Entry 6MFN (X-ray diffraction, 2.50 A resolution); this record covers chains A and C of the 3 polymer chains in the assembly.

# Chain A
Protein: Protein argonaute-2
From: Homo sapiens
Notes: EC 3.1.26.-
UniProtKB: Q9UKV8 (AGO2_HUMAN); residues 1-859 here = UniProt positions 1-859
Chain sequence (859 residues; each row starts with the number of its first residue):
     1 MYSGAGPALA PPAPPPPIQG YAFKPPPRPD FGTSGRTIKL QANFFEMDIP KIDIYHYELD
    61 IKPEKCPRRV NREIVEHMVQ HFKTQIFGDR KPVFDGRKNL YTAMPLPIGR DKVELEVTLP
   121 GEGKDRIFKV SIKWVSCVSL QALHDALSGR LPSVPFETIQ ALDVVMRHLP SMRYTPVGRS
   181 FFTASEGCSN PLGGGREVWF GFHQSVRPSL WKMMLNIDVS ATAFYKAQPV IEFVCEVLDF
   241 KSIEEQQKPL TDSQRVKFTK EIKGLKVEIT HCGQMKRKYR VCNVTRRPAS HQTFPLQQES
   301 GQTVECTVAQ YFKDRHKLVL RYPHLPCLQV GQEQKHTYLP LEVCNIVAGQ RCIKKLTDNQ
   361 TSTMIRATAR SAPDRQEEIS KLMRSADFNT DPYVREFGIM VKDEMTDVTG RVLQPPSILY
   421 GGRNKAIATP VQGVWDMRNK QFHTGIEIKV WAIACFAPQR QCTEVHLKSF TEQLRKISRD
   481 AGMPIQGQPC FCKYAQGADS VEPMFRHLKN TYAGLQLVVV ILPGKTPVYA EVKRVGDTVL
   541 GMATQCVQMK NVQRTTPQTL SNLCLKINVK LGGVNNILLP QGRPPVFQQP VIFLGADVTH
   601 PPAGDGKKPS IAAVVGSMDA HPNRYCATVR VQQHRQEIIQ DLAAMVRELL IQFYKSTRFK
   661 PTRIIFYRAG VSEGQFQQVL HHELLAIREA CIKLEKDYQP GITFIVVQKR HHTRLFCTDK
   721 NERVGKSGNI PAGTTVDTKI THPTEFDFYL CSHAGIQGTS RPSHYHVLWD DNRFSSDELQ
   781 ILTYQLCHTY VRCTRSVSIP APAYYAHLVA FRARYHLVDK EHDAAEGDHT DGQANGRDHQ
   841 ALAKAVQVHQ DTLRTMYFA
Disordered / not traced: 1-21, 121-126, 187-189, 273-275, 603-607, 820-837
Sequence notes: engineered mutation Asp387 (Ser in Q9UKV8), Ala669 (Asp in Q9UKV8), Ala824 (Ser in Q9UKV8), Asp828 (Ser in Q9UKV8), Asp831 (Ser in Q9UKV8), Ala834 (Ser in Q9UKV8)
Ligand contacts: phenol (IPH): Phe587, Gln589, Pro590, Val591, Asp619, Ala620, Phe653, Thr657, Phe659
Swiss-Prot annotation at these positions:
  - region: Tyr311 to His316 (Interaction with guide RNA), Phe587 to Pro590 (Interaction with GW182 family members), Leu650 to Lys660 (Interaction with GW182 family members), Lys709, Arg710 (Interaction with guide RNA), His753 to Arg761 (Interaction with guide RNA), Tyr790 to Arg812 (Interaction with guide RNA)
  - binding site (a divalent metal cation): Asp597, His807
  - modified residue: Tyr2 (3'-nitrotyrosine), Pro700 (4-hydroxyproline)
  - natural variant: Leu192 (L192P: In LESKRES), Gly201 (G201C: In LESKRES; G201V: In LESKRES), His203 (H203Q: In LESKRES), Thr357 (T357M: In LESKRES), Met364 (M364T: In LESKRES), Ala367 (A367P: In LESKRES), Gly573 (G573S: In LESKRES), Gly733 (G733R: In LESKRES), Cys751 (C751Y: In LESKRES), Ser760 (S760R: In LESKRES)
  - mutagenesis: Leu140 (L140W: No effect), Phe470 (F470V: No effect on miRNA-binding or target mRNA cleavage. Abrogates binding to the 7-methylguanosine cap of mRNA and prevents inhibition of translation. Abolishes interaction with TNRC6C ...), Phe505 (F505V: No effect on miRNA-binding or target mRNA cleavage. Abrogates binding to the 7-methylguanosine cap of mRNA and prevents inhibition of translation and abolishes interaction with TNRC6C ...), Lys533 (K533A: Impairs RNA cleavage), Gln545 (Q545A: Impairs RNA cleavage), Lys570 (K570A: Impairs RNA cleavage), Asp597 (D597A: Abrogates RNA cleavage but does not affect binding to siRNA or translational repression), Gln633 (Q633A: No effect; Q633R: Abrogates RNA cleavage. Binds siRNA), His634 (H634P/A: Abrogates RNA cleavage. Binds siRNA), Glu673 (E673A: Impairs RNA cleavage; E673G: No effect on RNA cleavage), Phe676 (F676A/I/M/R/Y: Impairs RNA cleavage; F676V: Abrogates RNA cleavage), His682 (H682Y: No effect), 5 further mutagenesis entries in UniProt
From the paper describing this entry:
  - conformationally variable residues (loop rearrangement): Gly349 to Thr357

# Chain C
Molecule: 21-nt RNA strand
Sequence (21 nucleotides; row label = number of the first residue in the row):
     1 UUCACAGUGG CUAAGUUCCG C
Disordered / not traced: 10-21

# Interface between chain A and chain C
Pairs across the interface - 49 pairs, chain A then chain C:
  Ser220(A) - U8(C)  phosphate contact
  Thr368(A) - G7(C)  hydrogen bond to the phosphate
  Leu522(A) - U1(C)  base contact
  Gly524(A) - U1(C)  hydrogen bond to the base
  Lys525(A) - U1(C)  base contact
  Thr526(A) - U1(C)  hydrogen bond to the base
  Tyr529(A) - U1(C)  stacking on the base
  Lys533(A) - U1(C)  salt bridge to the phosphate
  Thr544(A) - U1(C)  phosphate contact
  Gln545(A) - U1(C)  hydrogen bond to the phosphate
  Cys546(A) - U1(C)  hydrogen bond to the phosphate
  Cys546(A) - U2(C)  sugar contact
  Val547(A) - U1(C)  phosphate contact
  Val547(A) - U2(C)  phosphate contact
  Gln548(A) - U1(C)  hydrogen bond to the phosphate
  Gln548(A) - U2(C)  hydrogen bond to the phosphate
  Asn551(A) - U2(C)  hydrogen bond to the phosphate
  Thr559(A) - U2(C)  base contact
  Asn562(A) - U2(C)  hydrogen bond to the base
  Leu563(A) - U2(C)  hydrogen bond to the sugar
  Lys566(A) - U1(C)  salt bridge to the phosphate
  Lys566(A) - U2(C)  phosphate contact
  Lys566(A) - C3(C)  phosphate contact
  Lys570(A) - U1(C)  salt bridge to the phosphate
  Arg714(A) - G7(C)  salt bridge to the phosphate
  His753(A) - C5(C)  hydrogen bond to the phosphate
  His753(A) - A6(C)  salt bridge to the phosphate
  Ile756(A) - A4(C)  base contact
  Ile756(A) - C5(C)  hydrogen bond to the sugar
  Gln757(A) - C5(C)  hydrogen bond to the base
  Gln757(A) - A6(C)  sugar contact
  Thr759(A) - A6(C)  phosphate contact
  Thr759(A) - G7(C)  phosphate contact
  Ser760(A) - A6(C)  phosphate contact
  Arg761(A) - A6(C)  hydrogen bond to the phosphate
  Arg761(A) - G7(C)  salt bridge to the phosphate
  Tyr790(A) - A4(C)  hydrogen bond to the phosphate
  Arg792(A) - C3(C)  salt bridge to the phosphate
  Arg792(A) - A4(C)  salt bridge to the phosphate
  Cys793(A) - C3(C)  sugar contact
  Cys793(A) - A4(C)  sugar contact
  Arg795(A) - A4(C)  hydrogen bond to the sugar
  Val797(A) - A4(C)  phosphate contact
  Val797(A) - C5(C)  phosphate contact
  Ser798(A) - C5(C)  hydrogen bond to the phosphate
  Tyr804(A) - A4(C)  phosphate contact
  Tyr804(A) - C5(C)  hydrogen bond to the phosphate
  Arg812(A) - U1(C)  salt bridge to the phosphate
  Ala859(A) - U1(C)  phosphate contact
Other interface residues (no listed pair), chain A (44 interface residues in all): Val177, Ala221, Ala369, Arg375, Lys709, Ala754, Gly755, Gly758, Tyr815
Other interface residues (no listed pair), chain C (9 interface residues in all): G9

# Overview
Chain A and chain C form an interface of 44 and 9 residues respectively, with 18 hydrogen bonds, 9 salt
bridges and 1 aromatic stacking contact. Among the polar pairs are Gly524(A)-U1(C), Thr526(A)-U1(C) and
Asn562(A)-U2(C). Chain A binds phenol. From the paper: conformational variability at Gly349(A).
Here chain A is Protein argonaute-2 (Homo sapiens) and chain C is a 21-nt RNA strand. Entry 6MFN (Human
Argonaute2-miR-27a bound to HSUR1 target RNA) was determined by X-ray diffraction together with 6MDZ, 6MFR and
6NIT from the same study.
